4C2M - chains A and H of the 15 polymer chains in the assembly; structure by X-ray diffraction, 2.80 A resolution.

Chain A:
Protein: DNA-directed RNA polymerase I subunit RPA190
From: Saccharomyces cerevisiae
Notes: EC 2.7.7.6
Reference sequence: P10964 (RPA1_YEAST); residues 1-1664 here = UniProt positions 1-1664
Amino-acid sequence (1664 residues; each row starts with the number of its first residue):
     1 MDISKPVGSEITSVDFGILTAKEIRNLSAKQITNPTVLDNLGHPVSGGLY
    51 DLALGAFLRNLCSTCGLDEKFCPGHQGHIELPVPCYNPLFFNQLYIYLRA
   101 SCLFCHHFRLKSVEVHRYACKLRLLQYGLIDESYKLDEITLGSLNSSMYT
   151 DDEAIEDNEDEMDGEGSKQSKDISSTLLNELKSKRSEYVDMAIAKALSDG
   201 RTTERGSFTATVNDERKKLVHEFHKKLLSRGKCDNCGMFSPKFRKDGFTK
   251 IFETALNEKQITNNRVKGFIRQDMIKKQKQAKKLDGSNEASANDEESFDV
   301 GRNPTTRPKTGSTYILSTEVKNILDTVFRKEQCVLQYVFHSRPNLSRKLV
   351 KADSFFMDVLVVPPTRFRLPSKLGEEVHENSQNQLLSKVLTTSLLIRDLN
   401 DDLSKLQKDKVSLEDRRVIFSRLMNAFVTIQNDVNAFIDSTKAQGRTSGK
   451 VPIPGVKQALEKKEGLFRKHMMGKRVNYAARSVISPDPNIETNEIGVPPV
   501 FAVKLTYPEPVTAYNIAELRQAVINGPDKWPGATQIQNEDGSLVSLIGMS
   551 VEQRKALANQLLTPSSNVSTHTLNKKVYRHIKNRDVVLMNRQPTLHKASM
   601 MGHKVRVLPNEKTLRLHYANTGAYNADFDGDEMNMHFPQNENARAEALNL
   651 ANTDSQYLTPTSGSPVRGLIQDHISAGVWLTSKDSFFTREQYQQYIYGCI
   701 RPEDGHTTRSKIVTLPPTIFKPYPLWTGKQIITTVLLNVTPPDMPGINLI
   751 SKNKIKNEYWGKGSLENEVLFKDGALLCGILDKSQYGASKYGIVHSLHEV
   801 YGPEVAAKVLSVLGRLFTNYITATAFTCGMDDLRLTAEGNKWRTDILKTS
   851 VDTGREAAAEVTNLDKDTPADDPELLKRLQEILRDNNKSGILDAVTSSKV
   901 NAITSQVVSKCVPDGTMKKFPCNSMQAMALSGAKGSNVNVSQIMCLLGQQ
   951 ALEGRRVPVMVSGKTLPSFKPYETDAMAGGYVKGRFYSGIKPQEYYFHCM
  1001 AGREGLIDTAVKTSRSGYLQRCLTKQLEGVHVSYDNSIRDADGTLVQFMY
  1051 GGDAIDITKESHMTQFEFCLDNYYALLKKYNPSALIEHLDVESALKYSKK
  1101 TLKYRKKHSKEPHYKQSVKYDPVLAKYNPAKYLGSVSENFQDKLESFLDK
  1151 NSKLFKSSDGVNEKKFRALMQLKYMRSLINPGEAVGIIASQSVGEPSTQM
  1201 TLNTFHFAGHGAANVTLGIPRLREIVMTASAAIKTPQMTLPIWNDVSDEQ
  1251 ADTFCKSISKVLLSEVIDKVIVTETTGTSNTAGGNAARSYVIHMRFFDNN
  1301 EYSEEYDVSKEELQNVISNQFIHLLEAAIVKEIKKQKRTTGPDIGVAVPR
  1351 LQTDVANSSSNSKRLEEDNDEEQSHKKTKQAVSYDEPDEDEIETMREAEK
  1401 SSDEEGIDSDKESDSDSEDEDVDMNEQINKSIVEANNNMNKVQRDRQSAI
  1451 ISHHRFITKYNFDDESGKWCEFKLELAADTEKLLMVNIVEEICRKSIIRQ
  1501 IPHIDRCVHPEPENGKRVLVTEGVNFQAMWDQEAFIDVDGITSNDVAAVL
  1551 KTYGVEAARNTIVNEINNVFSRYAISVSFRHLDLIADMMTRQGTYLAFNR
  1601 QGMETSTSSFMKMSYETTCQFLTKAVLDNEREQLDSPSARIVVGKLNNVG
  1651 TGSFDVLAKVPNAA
Not modelled in the structure: 142-173, 274-311, 1206-1212, 1277-1285, 1340-1341, 1350-1360, 1396-1439
Bound ions: Zn2+ site 1: C62, C65, C72, H75; Zn2+ site 2: C102, C105, C233, C236
UniProt features mapped onto this chain:
  - region: P992 to E1004 (Bridging helix)
  - binding site (Zn(2+)): C62, C65, C72, H75, C102, C105, C233, C236
  - binding site (Mg(2+)): D627, D629, D631
  - modified residue (Phosphoserine): S889, S1636
Reported in the primary citation:
  - contacts within the chain: R1015-D1385, R1015-D1388
  - catalytic residues: D627, D629, D631 (proposed by the authors, not directly observed)
  - conformationally variable residues (side-chain flip): D627, D629

Chain H:
Protein: DNA-directed RNA polymerases I, II, and III subunit rpabc 3
From: Saccharomyces cerevisiae
Reference sequence: P20436 (RPAB3_YEAST); numbering as in UniProt (aligned over 1-146)
Amino-acid sequence (146 residues; numbered 1 to 146; the number before each row is that of its first residue):
     1 MSNTLFDDIFQVSEVDPGRYNKVCRIEAASTTQDQCKLTLDINVELFPVA
    51 AQDSLTVTIASSLNLEDTPANDSSATRSWRPPQAGDRSLADDYDYVMYGT
   101 AYKFEEVSKDLIAVYYSFGGLLMRLEGNYRNLNNLKQENAYLLIRR
Not modelled in the structure: 1-2, 65-77
UniProt features mapped onto this chain:
  - region: D16 to T39 (Non-specific ssDNA binding)
  - modified residue: S2 (N-acetylserine), T68 (Phosphothreonine)

Interface between chain A and chain H:
Pairs across the interface (67; chain A residue first):
  S682(A) - Y20(H)
  K683(A) - Y20(H)
  K683(A) - V23(H)
  K683(A) - D41(H)  salt bridge
  K683(A) - G120(H)
  K683(A) - L121(H)
  D684(A) - Y20(H)
  D684(A) - N21(H)  hydrogen bond (side chain-backbone)
  D684(A) - K22(H)  hydrogen bond (side chain-backbone)
  D684(A) - V23(H)
  F686(A) - V23(H)  hydrophobic
  F686(A) - N43(H)
  R689(A) - W79(H)
  R689(A) - P81(H)
  P716(A) - W79(H)  hydrophobic
  P716(A) - Y98(H)  hydrophobic
  P717(A) - W79(H)
  P717(A) - Y98(H)
  T718(A) - V96(H)
  T718(A) - M97(H)
  T718(A) - Y98(H)  hydrogen bond (backbone-backbone)
  T718(A) - F118(H)
  T718(A) - G119(H)
  I719(A) - N43(H)
  I719(A) - Y95(H)
  I719(A) - V96(H)
  F720(A) - W79(H)
  F720(A) - V96(H)  hydrogen bond (backbone-backbone)
  F720(A) - Y98(H)  hydrophobic
  F720(A) - Y141(H)  hydrophobic
  K721(A) - A90(H)  hydrogen bond (side chain-backbone)
  K721(A) - D91(H)
  K721(A) - Y93(H)  hydrogen bond (side chain-backbone)
  K721(A) - D94(H)
  K721(A) - Y95(H)
  K721(A) - V96(H)  hydrogen bond (backbone-backbone)
  P722(A) - L46(H)
  P722(A) - D94(H)
  P722(A) - Y95(H)
  Y723(A) - L46(H)  hydrophobic
  P724(A) - W79(H)  hydrophobic
  L725(A) - N43(H)
  L725(A) - L46(H)  hydrophobic
  W726(A) - W79(H)  hydrophobic
  T727(A) - G119(H)  hydrogen bond (side chain-backbone)
  K729(A) - G119(H)
  K729(A) - G120(H)
  Y759(A) - R19(H)
  W760(A) - G18(H)
  W760(A) - R19(H)  hydrogen bond (backbone-backbone)
  W760(A) - Y20(H)  hydrophobic
  K762(A) - E14(H)  salt bridge
  K762(A) - D16(H)
  K762(A) - R25(H)
  K762(A) - E27(H)  salt bridge
  G763(A) - R25(H)
  L765(A) - L122(H)  hydrophobic
  E766(A) - Y20(H)
  L770(A) - Y102(H)  hydrophobic
  K772(A) - Q137(H)
  L777(A) - Y102(H)  hydrophobic
  L777(A) - S117(H)  hydrogen bond (backbone-side chain)
  L777(A) - G120(H)
  L777(A) - L122(H)
  K919(A) - R19(H)
  F920(A) - R19(H)
  P921(A) - R19(H)
Other interface residues (no listed pair), chain A (34 interface residues in all): Q730, G761, S764, C778
Other interface residues (no listed pair), chain H (35 interface residues in all): L63, T100, A101

Summary:
The interface between chain A and chain H involves 34 residues on one side and 35 on the other, with 10
hydrogen bonds and 3 salt bridges. Polar contacts include K683(A)-D41(H), K762(A)-E14(H) and K762(A)-E27(H).
The paper reports catalytic residues D627(A), D629(A) and D631(A); conformational variability at D627(A) and
D629(A).
Here chain A is DNA-directed RNA polymerase I subunit RPA190 and chain H is DNA-directed RNA polymerases I,
II, and III subunit rpabc 3, both from Saccharomyces cerevisiae. Entry 4C2M (Structure of RNA polymerase I at
2.8 A resolution) was determined by X-ray diffraction.
